Entry 5DS6 (X-ray diffraction, 3.35 A resolution); this record covers chains B and F of the 8 polymer chains in the assembly.

[Chain B]
Name: CRISPR-associated endonuclease Cas1
From: Escherichia coli (strain K12)
Notes: EC 3.1.-.-
UniProtKB: Q46896 (CAS1_ECOLI); residue numbers follow UniProt; this construct covers 1-305
Sequence (306 residues; row label = number of the first residue in the row; numbering starts at 0):
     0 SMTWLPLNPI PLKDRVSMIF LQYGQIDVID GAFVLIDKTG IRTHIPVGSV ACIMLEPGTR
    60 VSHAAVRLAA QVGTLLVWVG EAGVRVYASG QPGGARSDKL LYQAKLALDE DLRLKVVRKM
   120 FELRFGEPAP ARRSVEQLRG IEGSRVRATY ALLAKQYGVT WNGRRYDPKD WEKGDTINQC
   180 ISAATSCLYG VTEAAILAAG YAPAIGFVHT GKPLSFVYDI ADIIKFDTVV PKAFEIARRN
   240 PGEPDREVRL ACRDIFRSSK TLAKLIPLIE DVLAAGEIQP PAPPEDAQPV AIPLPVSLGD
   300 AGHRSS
Unresolved in the structure: 0-3, 167-174, 280-305
Sequence notes: expression tag (0)
Curated features (UniProtKB/Swiss-Prot):
  - binding site (Mg(2+)): Glu-141, His-208, Asp-221
  - mutagenesis: Tyr-22 (Y22A: Slightly decreased spacer acquisition in vivo; Y22F: Nearly wild-type spacer acquisition in vivo), Arg-41 (R41E: Dramatically decreased spacer acquisition in vivo), Arg-59 (R59A: Loss of spacer acquisition in vivo, decreased protospacer binding; R59D: Dramatically decreased spacer acquisition in vitro, 250-fold decreased affinity for protospacer DNA), Arg-66 (R66D: Dramatically decreased spacer acquisition in vitro, 250-fold decreased affinity for protospacer DNA; R66E: Dramatically decreased spacer acquisition in vivo), Arg-84 (R84A: Decreased spacer acquisition in vivo; R84E: Dramatically decreased spacer acquisition in vivo), Glu-141 (E141A: No cleavage of any substrates, no restoration of UV or mitomycin C (MMC) resistance. Loss of spacer acquisition in vivo), Tyr-149 (Y149A: No effect on in vitro protospacer integration), Tyr-165 (Y165A: No effect on in vitro protospacer integration. Alone significantly decreased protospacer acquisition in vivo ...), Trp-170 (W170A: Alone significantly decreased protospacer acquisition in vivo. Decreased protospacer binding; in association with A-170), Thr-184 (T184A: No cleavage of any substrates), Tyr-188 (Y188A: Partial inhibition of cleavage. No effect on in vitro protospacer integration. Significantly decreased protospacer acquisition in vivo), His-208 (H208A: No cleavage of any substrates, no restoration of UV or MMC resistance. Loss of spacer acquisition in vivo), 13 further mutagenesis entries in UniProt
What the authors report for this chain:
  - binding site for the 33-nt DNA strand: Tyr-22
  - mutagenesis - R59D, R66D: decreased binding to 5 nt overhang protospacer
  - mutagenesis - R59D, R66D: decreased catalytic activity on protospacer substrates
  - mutagenesis - Y22A: decreased catalytic activity on splayed ends

[Chain F]
Name: CRISPR-associated endoribonuclease Cas2
From: Escherichia coli (strain K12)
Notes: EC 3.1.-.-
UniProtKB: P45956 (CAS2_ECOLI); numbering as in UniProt (aligned over 1-94)
Sequence (104 residues; each row starts with the number of its first residue; numbering starts at 0):
     0 MMSMLVVVTE NVPPRLRGRL AIWLLEVRAG VYVGDVSAKI REMIWEQIAG LAEEGNVVMA
    60 WATNTETGFE FQTFGLNRRT PVDLDGLRLV SFLPVGSSEN LYFQ
Unresolved in the structure: 0, 95-103
Sequence notes: initiating methionine (0); expression tag (95-103)
Curated features (UniProtKB/Swiss-Prot):
  - mutagenesis: Glu-9 (E9A/R: No effect on spacer acquisition, Cas1-Cas2 complex formation or CRISPR DNA-binding by complex), Asn-10 (N10A: No effect on spacer acquisition), Arg-14 to Arg-16 (No in vivspacer acquisition, significantly decreased protospacer binding), Arg-14 (R14A: Slight decrease in spacer acquisition), Arg-16 (R16A: Slight decrease in spacer acquisition; R16E: Dramatically decreased spacer acquisition in vivo), Arg-18 (R18A: Very little spacer acquisition), Arg-27 (R27A: Slight decrease in spacer acquisition), Lys-38 to Arg-40 (Very little in vivo spacer acquisition), Glu-65 (E65A: No effect on spacer acquisition; E65R: Slight decrease in spacer acquisition, Cas1-Cas2 complex formation or CRISPR DNA-binding by complex. Loss of spacer acquisition; when associated with R-84), Arg-77 to Arg-78 (No spacer acquisition, significantly decreased protospacer binding), Arg-77 (R77E: No change in spacer acquisition in vivo), Arg-78 (R78E: Dramatically decreased spacer acquisition in vivo), 2 further mutagenesis entries in UniProt

[Chain B / chain F interface]
Contacting residue pairs - 26 pairs, chain B then chain F:
  Val-15(B) with Glu-65(F)
  Ser-16(B) with Glu-65(F), hydrogen bond (backbone-side chain)
  Ile-18(B) with Leu-83(F), hydrophobic; Leu-86(F), hydrophobic
  Phe-19(B) with Leu-83(F); Asp-84(F)
  Leu-20(B) with Leu-83(F), hydrophobic
  Gly-39(B) with Pro-93(F)
  Ile-40(B) with Phe-91(F); Leu-92(F), hydrophobic; Pro-93(F)
  Arg-41(B) with Ser-90(F); Phe-91(F), hydrogen bond (backbone-backbone)
  Thr-42(B) with Ser-90(F), hydrogen bond
  His-43(B) with Leu-88(F)
  Arg-245(B) with Asp-82(F), salt bridge; Asp-84(F), salt bridge
  Arg-248(B) with Asp-84(F), salt bridge
  Leu-249(B) with Asp-84(F); Gly-85(F)
  Arg-252(B) with Glu-65(F); Asp-84(F); Leu-86(F)
  Arg-256(B) with Asn-63(F), hydrogen bond (side chain-backbone); Thr-64(F); Glu-65(F)
Also at the interface, not in a pair above, chain B (19 interface residues in all): Met-17, Thr-38, Ile-44, Pro-45
Also at the interface, not in a pair above, chain F (15 interface residues in all): Arg-78, Val-89

[Overview]
Chain B and chain F form an interface of 19 and 15 residues respectively, with 4 hydrogen bonds and 3 salt
bridges. Among the polar pairs are Arg-245(B)/Asp-82(F), Arg-245(B)/Asp-84(F) and Arg-248(B)/Asp-84(F). From
the paper: a binding site for the 33-nt DNA strand at Tyr-22(B); R59D and R66D of chain B reduce binding to 5
nt overhang protospacer.
Chain B is CRISPR-associated endonuclease Cas1 and chain F is CRISPR-associated endoribonuclease Cas2, both
from Escherichia coli (strain K12); the structure, Crystal structure the Escherichia coli Cas1-Cas2 complex
bound to protospacer DNA with splayed ends, was determined by X-ray diffraction together with 5DS4 and 5DS5
from the same study.
